PDB entry 6XH7 | electron microscopy, 3.90 A resolution | chains F and 2 of the 10 polymer chains in the assembly

# Chain F
Name: RNA polymerase sigma factor RpoD
Source organism: Escherichia coli
UniProt: P00579 (RPOD_ECOLI); residue numbers follow UniProt; this construct covers 1-613
Amino-acid sequence (628 residues; numbered -14 to 613; the number before each row is that of its first residue; numbers below 1 keep their minus sign (Met-14 is residue -14)):
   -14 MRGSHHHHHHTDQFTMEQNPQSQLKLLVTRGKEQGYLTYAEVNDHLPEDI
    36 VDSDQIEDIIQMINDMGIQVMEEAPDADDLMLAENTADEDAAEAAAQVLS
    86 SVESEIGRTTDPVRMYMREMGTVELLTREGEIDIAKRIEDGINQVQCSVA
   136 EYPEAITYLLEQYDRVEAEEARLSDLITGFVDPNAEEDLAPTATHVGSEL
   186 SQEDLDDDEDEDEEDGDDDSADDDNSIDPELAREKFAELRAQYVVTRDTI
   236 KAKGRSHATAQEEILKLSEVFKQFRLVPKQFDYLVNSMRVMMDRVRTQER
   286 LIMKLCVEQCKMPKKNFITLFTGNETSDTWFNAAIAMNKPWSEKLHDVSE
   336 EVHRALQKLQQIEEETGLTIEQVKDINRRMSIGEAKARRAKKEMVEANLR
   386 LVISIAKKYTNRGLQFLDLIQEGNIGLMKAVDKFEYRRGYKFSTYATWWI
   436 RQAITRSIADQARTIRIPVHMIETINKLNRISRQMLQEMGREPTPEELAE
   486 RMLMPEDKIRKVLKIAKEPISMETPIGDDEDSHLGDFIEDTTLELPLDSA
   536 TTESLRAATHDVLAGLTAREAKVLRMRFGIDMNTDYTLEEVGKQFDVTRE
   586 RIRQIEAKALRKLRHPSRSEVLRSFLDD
Unresolved in the structure: -14 to 78, 172-209
Construct notes: expression tag (-14 to 0)
UniProt features mapped onto this chain:
  - DNA-binding region: Leu573 to Ala592 (H-T-H motif)
  - region: Arg584 to Arg599 (Interaction with anti-sigma factors)
  - motif: Asp403 to Gln406 (Interaction with polymerase core subunit RpoC)
  - site: Arg562 (Interaction with anti-sigma factors)
  - mutagenesis: Ala553 (A553D: Disrupts the interaction with Escherichia phage lambda antitermination protein Q), Arg596 (R596D/E: 2-fold reduction in activation of class II Crp-dependent promoters)
What the authors report for this chain:
  - mutagenesis - R157A/S159A/K264A: decreased binding to HTH-type transcriptional regulator CueR
  - mutagenesis - R157A/S159A/K264A: unchanged binding to basal promoter binding activity

# Chain 2
Molecule: Template strand DNA
Sequence (54 nucleotides; each row starts with the number of its first residue):
     1 CGCCGCGTCAGACTCGTAGGAGGTTAAACCTTCCAGCAAGGGGAAGGTCA
    51 AGGC
Unresolved in the structure: 12-17

# Interface between chain F and chain 2
Pairs across the interface (26; chain F residue first):
  Arg93(F) with DG7(2), salt bridge to the phosphate
  Lys393(F) with DT25(2), base contact
  Tyr394(F) with DT25(2), base contact
  Asn396(F) with DT24(2), hydrogen bond to the base; DT25(2), base contact
  Gln437(F) with DA26(2), hydrogen bond to the base
  Glu458(F) with DA27(2), phosphate contact
  Lys462(F) with DA27(2), salt bridge to the phosphate
  Asn464(F) with DT24(2), base contact
  Arg465(F) with DT25(2), phosphate contact; DA26(2), phosphate contact; DA27(2), salt bridge to the phosphate
  Pro510(F) with DG20(2), base contact
  Ile511(F) with DG19(2), base contact; DG20(2), base contact
  Gly512(F) with DA18(2), base contact
  Asp513(F) with DA18(2), base contact; DG19(2), base contact
  Arg562(F) with DG47(2), salt bridge to the phosphate
  Thr572(F) with DG47(2), phosphate contact
  Leu573(F) with DG47(2), phosphate contact
  Glu574(F) with DG46(2), phosphate contact
  Glu585(F) with DT48(2), base contact; DC49(2), base contact
  Arg588(F) with DT48(2), salt bridge to the phosphate; DC49(2), salt bridge to the phosphate
Other interface residues (no listed pair), chain F (23 interface residues in all): Thr440, Ile443, Asn461, Glu575
Other interface residues (no listed pair), chain 2 (13 interface residues in all): DA50

# Summary
Chain F and chain 2 form an interface of 23 and 13 residues respectively; the contacts include 2 hydrogen
bonds and 6 salt bridges. Polar contacts include Asn396(F)-DT24(2), Gln437(F)-DA26(2) and Arg93(F)-DG7(2).
From the paper: R157A/S159A/K264A of chain F reduce binding to HTH-type transcriptional regulator CueR;
R157A/S159A/K264A of chain F leave binding to basal promoter binding activity unchanged.
Here chain F is RNA polymerase sigma factor RpoD (Escherichia coli) and chain 2 is Template strand DNA. Entry
6XH7 (CueR-TAC without RNA) was determined by electron microscopy, deposited together with 6XH8.
